PDB entry 2ZMJ | X-ray diffraction, 2.35 A resolution | chains A and C

== Chain A ==
Protein: Vitamin D3 receptor
From: Rattus norvegicus
Notes: fragment: ligand binding domain; engineered mutation(s): Deletion UNP residues 165-211
UniProtKB: P13053 (VDR_RAT); residue numbers follow UniProt; this construct covers 116-159, 207-423
Sequence (271 residues; numbered 106 to 423; 47 numbers in that range are skipped by the numbering (no residue carries them; nothing is unmodelled there); the number before each row is that of its first residue):
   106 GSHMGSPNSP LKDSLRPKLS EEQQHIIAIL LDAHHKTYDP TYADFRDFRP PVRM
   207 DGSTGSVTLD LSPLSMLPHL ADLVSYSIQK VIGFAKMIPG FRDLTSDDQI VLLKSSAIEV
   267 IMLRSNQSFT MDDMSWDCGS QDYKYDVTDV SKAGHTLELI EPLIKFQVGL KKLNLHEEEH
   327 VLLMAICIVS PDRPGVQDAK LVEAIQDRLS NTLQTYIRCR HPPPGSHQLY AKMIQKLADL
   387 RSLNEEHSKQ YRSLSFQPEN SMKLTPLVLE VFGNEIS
Disordered / not traced: 106-122, 207-217, 421-423
Construct notes: expression tag (106-115)
Small-molecule neighbours: MI4 ((1R,3R,7E,17beta)-17-{(1S,2E,5R)-5-hydroxy-1-methyl-6-[(3S,5S,7S)-tricyclo[3.3.1.1~3,7~]dec-1-yl]hex-2-en-1-yl}-2-methylidene-9,10-secoestra-5,7-diene-1,3-diol): Y143, Y147, F150, L223, L226, A227, L229, V230, S233, I264, I267, M268, R270, S271, S274, W282, C284, V296, A299, G300, H301, L305, L309, H393, Y397, L400, L410, V414, F418
Swiss-Prot annotation at these positions:
  - region: K242 to K260 (Interaction with coactivator LXXLL motif)
  - motif: P412 to N420 (9aaTAD)
  - binding site (calcitriol): Y143, S233, R270, S274, H301, H393

== Chain C ==
Protein: Mediator of RNA polymerase II transcription subunit 1
Notes: fragment: drip 205 nr2 box peptide
UniProtKB: A1L0Z0 (MED1_XENTR); residues 625-637 here correspond to UniProt positions 624-636 (UniProt number = residue number - 1)
Sequence (13 residues; row label = number of the first residue in the row):
   625 KNHPMLMNLL KDN
Disordered / not traced: 636-637
Swiss-Prot annotation at these positions:
  - motif: L630 to L634 (LXXLL motif 2)

== Chain A / chain C interface ==
Pairs across the interface (21; chain A residue first):
  I238(A) with L630(C), hydrophobic; L633(C), hydrophobic; L634(C), hydrophobic
  K242(A) with L633(C), hydrogen bond (side chain-backbone); L634(C), hydrogen bond (side chain-backbone); K635(C)
  S252(A) with M631(C)
  Q255(A) with L634(C)
  I256(A) with H627(C); L630(C), hydrophobic; L634(C), hydrophobic
  L259(A) with L630(C), hydrophobic; L634(C), hydrophobic
  K260(A) with H627(C)
  E416(A) with H627(C); P628(C); M629(C), hydrogen bond (side chain-backbone); L630(C), hydrogen bond (side chain-backbone)
  V417(A) with L630(C), hydrophobic
  G419(A) with K625(C)
  N420(A) with K625(C)
Also at the interface, not in a pair above, chain A (15 interface residues in all): Q235, F247, P412, L413

== Summary ==
Chain A and chain C form an interface of 15 and 9 residues respectively, with 4 hydrogen bonds. Among the
polar pairs are K242(A)-L633(C), K242(A)-L634(C) and E416(A)-M629(C). Ligands of chain A: compound MI4. From
UniProt: 6 calcitriol-binding residues on chain A.
Here chain A is Vitamin D3 receptor (Rattus norvegicus) and chain C is Mediator of RNA polymerase II
transcription subunit 1. Entry 2ZMJ (Crystal Structure of Rat Vitamin D Receptor Bound to Adamantyl Vitamin D
Analogs: Structural Basis for ...) was determined by X-ray diffraction, deposited together with 2ZMH and 2ZMI.
